PDB entry 7ZU0 | electron microscopy, 4.40 A resolution (low resolution: residue-level contacts below are approximate; hydrogen-bond / salt-bridge calls are withheld) | chains C and E of the 6 polymer chains in the assembly

Chain C:
Name: Vacuolar membrane protein PEP3
Organism: Saccharomyces cerevisiae
UniProt: P27801 (PEP3_YEAST); the author numbering skips numbers that UniProt does not, so the offset changes along the chain: -75 to 11 = UniProt 1-87; 17-23 = UniProt 88-94; 27-44 = UniProt 95-112; 49-75 = UniProt 113-139; 7 more segments
Sequence (918 residues; row label = number of the first residue in the row; note: 76 numbers in that range are skipped by the numbering (no residue carries them; nothing is unmodelled there); numbers below 1 keep their minus sign (Met-75 is residue -75)):
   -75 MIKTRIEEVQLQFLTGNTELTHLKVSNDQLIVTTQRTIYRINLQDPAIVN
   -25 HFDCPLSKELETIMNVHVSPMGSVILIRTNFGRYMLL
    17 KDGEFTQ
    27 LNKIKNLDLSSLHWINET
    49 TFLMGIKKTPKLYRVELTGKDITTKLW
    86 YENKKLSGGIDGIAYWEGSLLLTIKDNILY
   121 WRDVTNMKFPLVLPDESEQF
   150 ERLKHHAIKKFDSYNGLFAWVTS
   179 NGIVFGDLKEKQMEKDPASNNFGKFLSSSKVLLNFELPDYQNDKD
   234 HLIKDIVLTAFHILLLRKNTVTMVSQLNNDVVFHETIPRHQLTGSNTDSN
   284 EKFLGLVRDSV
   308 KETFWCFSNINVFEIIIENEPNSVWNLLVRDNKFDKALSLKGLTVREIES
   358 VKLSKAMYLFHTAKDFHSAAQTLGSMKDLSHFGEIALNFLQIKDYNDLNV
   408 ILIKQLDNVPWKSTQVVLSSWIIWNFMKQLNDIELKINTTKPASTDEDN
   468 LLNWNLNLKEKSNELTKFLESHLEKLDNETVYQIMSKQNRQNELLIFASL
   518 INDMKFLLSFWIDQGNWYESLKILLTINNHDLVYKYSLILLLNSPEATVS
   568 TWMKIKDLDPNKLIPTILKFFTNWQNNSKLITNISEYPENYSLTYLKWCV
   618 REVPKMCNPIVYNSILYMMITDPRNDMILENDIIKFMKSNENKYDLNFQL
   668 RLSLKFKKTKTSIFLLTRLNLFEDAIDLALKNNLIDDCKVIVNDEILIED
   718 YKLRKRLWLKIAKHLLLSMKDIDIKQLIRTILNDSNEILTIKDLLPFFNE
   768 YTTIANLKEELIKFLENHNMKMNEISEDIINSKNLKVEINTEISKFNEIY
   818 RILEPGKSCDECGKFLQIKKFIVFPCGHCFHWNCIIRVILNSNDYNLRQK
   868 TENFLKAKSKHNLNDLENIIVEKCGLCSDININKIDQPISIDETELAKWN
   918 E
Unresolved in the structure: -75 to 0
UniProt features mapped onto this chain:
  - zinc finger: Cys826 to Cys851 (RING-type)
  - modified residue: Ser907 (Phosphoserine)

Chain E:
Name: Vacuolar morphogenesis protein 6
Organism: Saccharomyces cerevisiae
UniProt: Q07468 (VAM6_YEAST); the author numbering skips numbers that UniProt does not, so the offset changes along the chain: 698-991 = UniProt 1-294; 998-1752 = UniProt 295-1049
Sequence (1049 residues; numbered 698 to 1752; 6 numbers in that range are skipped by the numbering (no residue carries them; nothing is unmodelled there); the number before each row is that of its first residue):
   698 MLRAQKLHSLKSSDITAILPTEQSQKLVLAKKNGDVEVYSRDGNTLKLFQ
   748 VYPDLLQNAKNDPLPPVIENFYFANELSTIFAQCKETLILLSTTNLHEYD
   798 RIIDRRGINHCWLFERSHKNKEEKNTYLIYSTINTAKMRVLIWEGRTYKN
   848 MMEASLSYRKETIRSIYPGETGITLATDLGIYHWPYNKPSLIRIEKTVKN
   898 KFPKDMISALTELKEQAEKVIEKKPKKNSHFDAQSFSSMDRMSRKSSMSS
   948 LWYRTIRNERGNKIRYTFELDGNDATPMIIDGATKKIFKVELMH
   998 NNEEPFLIATDHATFSESNSEFDHMQYLSSNLLMLYNSSTIKFVDYENGF
  1048 TFLQQKIPEGIKWVKNLSGTYFLVWTSNDEVQLFSYHVDDGSEDDDQESI
  1098 CGDINDPDFYQLWRKVLFYKFFIDSPHSKELCVSDNPEESLDICAMKLRD
  1148 LTVMWCLRIFDKFQNYMVQLERSRNSRMIRSKCEEMIIKSIFDLFIKFWA
  1198 PPQLVILKVFPSAISSLVLEITGQEHHCLLKEAEEVKETYDIPPHLLNRW
  1248 CLPYLTDTRRHLQNLLSKENDDESRITWCYRDREIKQSFDFFLISNHDDV
  1298 DLNTMLTLIDTVLFKCYLYYNPPMVGPFIRVENHCDSHVIVTELKIRHMF
  1348 KDLIDFYYKRGNHEEALKFLTDLVDELENDNTDQKQRQKIDHGVKILVIY
  1398 YLKKLSNPQLDVIFTYTDWLLNRHNDSIKEILSSIFFYDSQACSSRDHLK
  1448 VYGYIKKFDKLLAIQYLEFAISTFRLEGNKLHTVLIKLYLENLDIPSTRI
  1498 KLKSLLETTSVYEPRTILKLLNDAIESGSDQLPTNQLNFVKYLKIFPLSK
  1548 LENHKEAVHILLDEIDDYKAATSYCNDVYQSDSTKGEELLLYLYSKLVSI
  1598 YDSNRNSKLILNFLQDHGSKLNSAEIYKNLPQDISLYDIGRVVSQLLKKH
  1648 TSKMDETRLEKALLQVELVATTYKLNERMSSYGVLSDSHKCPICKKVISN
  1698 FGTDSISWFTREGRNIITHYNCGKVLQERFNAKNEKSSRIKQKTLGEVIN
  1748 ELNNK
Unresolved in the structure: 698-700, 1050-1752

How chain C and chain E interact:
Pairs across the interface - 9 pairs, chain C then chain E:
  Ile239(C) - Asn1045(E)
  Leu241(C) - Asn1045(E)
  Thr242(C) - Val1041(E)
  Ala243(C) - Phe1040(E)
  Ala243(C) - Val1041(E)
  Ala243(C) - Glu1044(E)
  Ala243(C) - Asn1045(E)
  Lys285(C) - Thr1037(E)
  Asn506(C) - Lys942(E)
Also at the interface, not in a pair above, chain C (9 interface residues in all): Glu284, Asn456, Lys504
Also at the interface, not in a pair above, chain E (9 interface residues in all): Glu909, Arg938, Ile1038

Summary:
Chain C and chain E each contribute 9 residues to their interface.
Here chain C is Vacuolar membrane protein PEP3 and chain E is Vacuolar morphogenesis protein 6, both from
Saccharomyces cerevisiae. Entry 7ZU0 (HOPS tethering complex from yeast) was determined by electron
microscopy, deposited together with 7ZTY.
